Entry 4RLL (X-ray diffraction, 1.85 A resolution); this record covers chain A.

Chain A:
Name: Casein kinase II subunit alpha
From: Homo sapiens
Notes: EC 2.7.11.1; fragment: N-terminal domain
UniProt: P68400 (CSK21_HUMAN); numbering as in UniProt (aligned over 1-335)
Amino-acid sequence (335 residues; row label = number of the first residue in the row):
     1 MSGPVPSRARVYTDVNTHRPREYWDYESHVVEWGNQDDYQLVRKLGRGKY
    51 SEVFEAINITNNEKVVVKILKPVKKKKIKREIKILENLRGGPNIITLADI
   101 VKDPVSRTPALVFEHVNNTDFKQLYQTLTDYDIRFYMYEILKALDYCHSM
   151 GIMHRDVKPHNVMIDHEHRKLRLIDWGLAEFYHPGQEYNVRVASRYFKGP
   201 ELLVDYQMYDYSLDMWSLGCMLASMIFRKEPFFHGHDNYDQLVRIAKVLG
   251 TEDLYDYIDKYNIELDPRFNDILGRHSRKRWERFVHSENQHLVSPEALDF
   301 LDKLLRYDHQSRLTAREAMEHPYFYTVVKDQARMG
Disordered / not traced: 1, 331-335
UniProt features mapped onto this chain:
  - region: Gln36 to Leu41 (Interaction with beta subunit)
  - active site: Asp156 (Proton acceptor)
  - binding site (ATP): Leu45 to Val53, Lys68
  - natural variant: Arg47 (R47Q: In OCNDS), Tyr50 (Y50S: In OCNDS), Asp175 (D175G: In OCNDS), Lys198 (K198R: In OCNDS)

Summary:
Curated annotation (UniProt) lists active-site residue Asp156 and 10 ATP-binding residues.
Chain A is Casein kinase II subunit alpha (Homo sapiens); the structure, Crystal structure of human CK2alpha
in complex with the ATP-competitive inhibitor 4-[(E)-(fluoren-9-ylidenehydrazinylidene)-methyl] benzoate, was
determined by X-ray diffraction, deposited together with 4RLK.
